PDB entry 7PF5 | electron microscopy, 3.80 A resolution | chains g and J of the 11 polymer chains in the assembly

Chain g:
Name: Histone H2A type 1-B/E
From: Homo sapiens
UniProt: P04908 (H2A1B_HUMAN); residues 0-129 here correspond to UniProt positions 1-130 (UniProt number = residue number + 1)
Amino-acid sequence (147 residues; numbered -17 to 129; the number before each row is that of its first residue; numbers below 1 keep their minus sign (His-17 is residue -17)):
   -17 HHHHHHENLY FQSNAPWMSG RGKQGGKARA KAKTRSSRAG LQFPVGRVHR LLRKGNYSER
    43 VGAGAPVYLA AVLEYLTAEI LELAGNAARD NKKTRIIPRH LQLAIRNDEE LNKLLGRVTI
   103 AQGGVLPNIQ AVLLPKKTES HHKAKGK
Disordered / not traced: -17 to 9, 119-129
Construct notes: expression tag (-17 to -1)

Chain J:
Molecule: 167-nt DNA strand
From: synthetic construct
Sequence (167 nucleotides; each row starts with the number of its first residue):
   385 TACTTACATG ACAGGATGTA TATATCTGAC ACGTGCCTGG AGACTAGGGA GTAATCCCCT
   445 TGGCGGTTAA AACGCGGGGG ACAGCGCGTA CGTGCGTTTA AGCGGTGCTA GAGCTGTCTA
   505 CGACCAATTG AGCGGCCTCG GCACCGGGAT TCTCCAGGCG GCCAGTG

Chain g / chain J interface:
Residue-residue contacts (18):
  Arg11(g) - DA425(J)  base contact
  Ala12(g) - DG426(J)  phosphate contact
  Ala12(g) - DA427(J)  phosphate contact
  Lys13(g) - DG426(J)  phosphate contact
  Ala14(g) - DG426(J)  phosphate contact
  Lys15(g) - DG426(J)  hydrogen bond to the phosphate
  Thr16(g) - DA425(J)  hydrogen bond to the phosphate
  Arg17(g) - DA425(J)  salt bridge to the phosphate
  Arg17(g) - DG426(J)  salt bridge to the phosphate
  Arg20(g) - DG426(J)  salt bridge to the phosphate
  Gly28(g) - DG424(J)  phosphate contact
  Gly28(g) - DA425(J)  phosphate contact
  Arg29(g) - DG424(J)  phosphate contact
  Arg32(g) - DG423(J)  hydrogen bond to the phosphate
  Arg32(g) - DG424(J)  salt bridge to the phosphate
  Arg42(g) - DG433(J)  sugar contact
  Arg77(g) - DC414(J)  sugar contact
  Arg77(g) - DA415(J)  phosphate contact
Other interface residues (no listed pair), chain g (14 interface residues in all): Ser18
Other interface residues (no listed pair), chain J (10 interface residues in all): DG431, DG432

Overview:
Chain g and chain J form an interface of 14 and 10 residues respectively, with 3 hydrogen bonds and 4 salt
bridges. Among the polar pairs are Lys15(g)-DG426(J), Thr16(g)-DA425(J) and Arg32(g)-DG423(J).
Chain g is Histone H2A type 1-B/E (Homo sapiens) and chain J is a 167-nt DNA strand (synthetic construct); the
structure, Nucleosome 2 of the 4x187 nucleosome array containing H1, was determined by electron microscopy
together with 7PET, 7PEU, 7PEV, 7PEW, 7PEX, 7PEY and 16 further entries from the same study.
